8G9S - chains I and J of the 15 polymer chains in the assembly; structure by electron microscopy, 3.40 A resolution.

[Chain I (and J)]
Molecule: Cas11
Organism: Neisseria lactamica
Notes: chain J of this document is another copy of the same molecule, construct and numbering; everything in this record applies to it too
Reference sequence: A0A378VF47 (A0A378VF47_NEILA); residues 2-125 here correspond to UniProt positions 459-582 (UniProt number = residue number + 457)
Amino-acid sequence (124 residues; numbered 2 to 125; the number before each row is that of its first residue):
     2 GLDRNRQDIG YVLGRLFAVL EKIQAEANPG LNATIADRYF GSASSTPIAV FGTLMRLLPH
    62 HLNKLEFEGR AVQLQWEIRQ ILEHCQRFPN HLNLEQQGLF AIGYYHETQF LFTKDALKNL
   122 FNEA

[Chain I / chain J interface]
Pairs across the interface (27; chain I residue first):
  G2(I) with E84(J), hydrogen bond (backbone-side chain)
  R7(I) with Q87(J), hydrogen bond (side chain-backbone)
  D38(I) with P60(J); H61(J), hydrogen bond (side chain-backbone); N64(J), hydrogen bond
  F41(I) with M56(J); R57(J); P60(J), hydrophobic
  G42(I) with R57(J), hydrogen bond (backbone-side chain)
  S45(I) with R57(J), hydrogen bond
  S46(I) with R57(J)
  L95(I) with I49(J); A50(J), hydrophobic
  Q98(I) with R57(J), hydrogen bond
  A102(I) with M56(J), hydrophobic
  I103(I) with L83(J), hydrophobic
  Y106(I) with Q76(J), hydrogen bond; I79(J); L83(J), hydrophobic
  H107(I) with L83(J); E84(J); C86(J)
  T109(I) with R80(J), hydrogen bond (backbone-side chain)
  Q110(I) with R80(J), hydrogen bond; Q81(J); E84(J)
  F113(I) with R80(J)
Interface residues without a listed pair, chain I (21 interface residues in all): L3, S43, E96, G99, L100
Interface residues without a listed pair, chain J (19 interface residues in all): G53, T54, R88, F89

[In short]
The interface between chain I and chain J involves 21 residues on one side and 19 on the other; the contacts
include 10 hydrogen bonds. Among the polar pairs are G2(I)-E84(J), R7(I)-Q87(J) and D38(I)-H61(J).
Both chains are Cas11 (Neisseria lactamica). Entry 8G9S (Exploiting Activation and Inactivation Mechanisms in
Type I-C CRISPR-Cas3 for Genome Editing Applications) was determined by electron microscopy together with
8G9T, 8G9U, 8GAF, 8GAM and 8GAN from the same study.
